2RGR - chains D and A of the 3 polymer chains in the assembly; structure by X-ray diffraction, 3.00 A resolution.

Chain D:
Molecule: 19-nt DNA strand
Sequence (19 nucleotides; numbered 1 to 19; the number before each row is that of its first residue):
     1 CGCGCATCGT CATCCTCGG

Chain A:
Molecule: DNA topoisomerase 2
From: Saccharomyces cerevisiae
Notes: EC 5.99.1.3; fragment: DNA binding and cleavage domain (residues 419-1177)
UniProtKB: P06786 (TOP2_YEAST); numbering as in UniProt (aligned over 419-1177)
Sequence (759 residues; each row starts with the number of its first residue):
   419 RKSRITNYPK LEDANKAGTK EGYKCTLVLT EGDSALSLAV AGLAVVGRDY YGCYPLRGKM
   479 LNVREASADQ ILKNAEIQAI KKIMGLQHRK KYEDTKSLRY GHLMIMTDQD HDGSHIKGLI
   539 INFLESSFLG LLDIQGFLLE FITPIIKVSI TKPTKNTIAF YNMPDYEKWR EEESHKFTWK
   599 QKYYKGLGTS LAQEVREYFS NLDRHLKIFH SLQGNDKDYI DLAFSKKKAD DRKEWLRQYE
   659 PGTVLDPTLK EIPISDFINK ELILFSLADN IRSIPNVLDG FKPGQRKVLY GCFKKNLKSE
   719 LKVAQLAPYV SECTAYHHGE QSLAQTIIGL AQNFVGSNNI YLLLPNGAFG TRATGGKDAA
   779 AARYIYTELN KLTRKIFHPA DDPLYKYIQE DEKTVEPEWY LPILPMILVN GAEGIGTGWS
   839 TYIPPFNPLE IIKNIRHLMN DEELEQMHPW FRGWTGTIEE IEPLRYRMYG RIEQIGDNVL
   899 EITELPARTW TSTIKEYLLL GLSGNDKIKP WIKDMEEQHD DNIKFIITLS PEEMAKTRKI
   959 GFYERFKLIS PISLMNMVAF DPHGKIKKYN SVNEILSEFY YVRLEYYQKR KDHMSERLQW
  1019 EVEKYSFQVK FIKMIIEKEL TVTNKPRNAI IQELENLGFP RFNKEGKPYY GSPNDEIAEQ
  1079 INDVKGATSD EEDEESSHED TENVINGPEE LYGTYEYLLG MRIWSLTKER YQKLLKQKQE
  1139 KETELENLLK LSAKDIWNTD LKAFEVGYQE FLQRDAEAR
Unresolved in the structure: 1071-1108
Ion coordination: Mg2+ near Asp528 (its only coordinating residue here)
Swiss-Prot annotation at these positions:
  - region: Lys965 to Asn974 (Interaction with DNA)
  - active site: Tyr782 (O-(5'-phospho-DNA)-tyrosine intermediate)
  - binding site (Mg(2+)): Glu449, Asp526, Asp528
  - site: Lys477 (Interaction with DNA), Asn480 (Interaction with DNA), Arg650 (Interaction with DNA), Lys651 (Interaction with DNA), Lys700 (Interaction with DNA), Tyr734 (Interaction with DNA), Ser740 (Interaction with DNA), Arg781 (Transition state stabilizer), Ile833 (Important for DNA bending), Trp908 (Interaction with DNA)
  - modified residue: Thr1086 (Phosphothreonine), Ser1087 (Phosphoserine)
  - mutagenesis: Arg690 (R690A: Loss of enzyme activity), Asp697 (D697A: Strongly reduced enzyme activity), Lys700 (K700A: Strongly reduced enzyme activity), Arg704 (R704A: Strongly reduced enzyme activity), His736 (H736A: No effect), Arg781 (R781A: Strongly reduced enzyme activity), Tyr782 (Y782F: Loss of enzyme activity), Asn828 (N828A: Strongly reduced enzyme activity)

Interface between chain D and chain A:
Residue-residue contacts - 35 pairs, chain D then chain A:
  DG4(D) - Arg475(A)  base contact
  DC5(D) - Arg475(A)  hydrogen bond to the base
  DA6(D) - Lys477(A)  sugar contact
  DA6(D) - Leu479(A)  phosphate contact
  DA6(D) - Gln488(A)  phosphate contact
  DT7(D) - Met478(A)  sugar contact
  DT7(D) - Leu479(A)  phosphate contact
  DT7(D) - Asn480(A)  hydrogen bond to the phosphate
  DT7(D) - His533(A)  hydrogen bond to the phosphate
  DC8(D) - Asn480(A)  hydrogen bond to the phosphate
  DC8(D) - His533(A)  salt bridge to the phosphate
  DC8(D) - Phe642(A)  phosphate contact
  DC8(D) - Ile833(A)  base contact
  DC8(D) - Gly834(A)  phosphate contact
  DC8(D) - Thr835(A)  sugar contact
  DC8(D) - Gly836(A)  phosphate contact
  DG9(D) - Ala647(A)  phosphate contact
  DG9(D) - Arg650(A)  salt bridge to the phosphate
  DG9(D) - Ile833(A)  base contact
  DG9(D) - Gly834(A)  sugar contact
  DG9(D) - Thr835(A)  phosphate contact
  DG9(D) - Gly836(A)  hydrogen bond to the phosphate
  DG9(D) - Trp837(A)  sugar contact
  DG9(D) - Ser838(A)  hydrogen bond to the sugar
  DT10(D) - Ala647(A)  phosphate contact
  DT10(D) - Lys651(A)  salt bridge to the phosphate
  DT10(D) - Ser838(A)  sugar contact
  DT10(D) - Asn974(A)  sugar contact
  DC11(D) - Ser971(A)  phosphate contact
  DC11(D) - Met973(A)  phosphate contact
  DC11(D) - Asn974(A)  phosphate contact
  DA12(D) - Pro969(A)  phosphate contact
  DT13(D) - Lys965(A)  phosphate contact
  DT13(D) - Pro969(A)  phosphate contact
  DC14(D) - Lys965(A)  salt bridge to the phosphate
Other interface residues (no listed pair), chain A (26 interface residues in all): Leu537, Asp648, Asp687, Ile967

In short:
11 residues of chain D and 26 residues of chain A are in contact; the contacts include 6 hydrogen bonds and 4
salt bridges. Polar pairs include DC5(D)-Arg475(A), DG9(D)-Ser838(A) and DT7(D)-Asn480(A).
Chain D is a 19-nt DNA strand and chain A is DNA topoisomerase 2 (Saccharomyces cerevisiae); the structure,
Topoisomerase IIA bound to G-segment DNA, was determined by X-ray diffraction.
